PDB entry 5Z6Z | X-ray diffraction, 2.30 A resolution | chains A and D of the 3 polymer chains in the assembly

Chain A:
Name: Double homeobox protein 4
Source organism: Homo sapiens
Notes: fragment: homeodomain
UniProtKB: Q9UBX2 (DUX4_HUMAN); residue numbers follow UniProt; this construct covers 1-153
Chain sequence (153 residues; row label = number of the first residue in the row):
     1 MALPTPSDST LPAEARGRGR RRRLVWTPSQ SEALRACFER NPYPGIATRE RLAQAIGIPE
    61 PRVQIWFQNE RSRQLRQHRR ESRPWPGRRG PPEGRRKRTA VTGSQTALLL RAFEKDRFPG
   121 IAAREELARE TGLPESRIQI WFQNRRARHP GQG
Not modelled in the structure: 1-18, 83-91, 150-153
UniProt features mapped onto this chain:
  - DNA-binding region: Gly19 to His78 (Homeobox 1), Gly94 to Gly153 (Homeobox 2)

Chain D:
Molecule: 19-nt DNA strand
Sequence (19 nucleotides; numbered 1 to 19; the number before each row is that of its first residue):
     1 CCACTAACCT AATCACACC

How chain A and chain D interact:
Residue-residue contacts (30; chain A residue first):
  Arg20(A) with DA7(D), hydrogen bond to the base; DC8(D), sugar contact
  Arg21(A) with DA7(D), sugar contact; DC8(D), salt bridge to the phosphate
  Arg22(A) with DA7(D), phosphate contact
  Arg23(A) with DT5(D), hydrogen bond to the base; DA6(D), hydrogen bond to the sugar; DA7(D), phosphate contact
  Leu24(A) with DA6(D), phosphate contact; DA7(D), hydrogen bond to the phosphate
  Trp26(A) with DA6(D), hydrogen bond to the phosphate
  Arg62(A) with DA7(D), salt bridge to the phosphate; DC8(D), salt bridge to the phosphate
  Ile65(A) with DA7(D), base contact
  Trp66(A) with DA6(D), phosphate contact
  Asn69(A) with DA6(D), base contact; DA7(D), hydrogen bond to the base; DC8(D), base contact
  Arg73(A) with DT5(D), sugar contact; DA6(D), salt bridge to the phosphate
  Arg95(A) with DC14(D), hydrogen bond to the base; DA15(D), sugar contact
  Phe118(A) with DT10(D), phosphate contact
  Arg124(A) with DC8(D), salt bridge to the phosphate
  Gln139(A) with DC8(D), hydrogen bond to the phosphate; DC9(D), phosphate contact
  Gln143(A) with DT10(D), base contact
  Arg146(A) with DC9(D), salt bridge to the phosphate; DT10(D), salt bridge to the phosphate
  Arg148(A) with DT13(D), hydrogen bond to the base
Also at the interface, not in a pair above, chain A (20 interface residues in all): Arg98, Asn144
Also at the interface, not in a pair above, chain D (11 interface residues in all): DA12, DC16

Summary:
The interface between chain A and chain D involves 20 residues on one side and 11 on the other, with 9
hydrogen bonds and 7 salt bridges. Polar contacts include Arg20(A)-DA7(D), Arg23(A)-DT5(D) and
Asn69(A)-DA7(D). From UniProt: a DNA-binding region on chain A.
Chain A is Double homeobox protein 4 (Homo sapiens) and chain D is a 19-nt DNA strand; the structure, Crystal
structure of human DUX4 homeodomains bound to DNA, was determined by X-ray diffraction, deposited together
with 5ZFW, 5ZFY and 5ZFZ.
